2O9Z - chains A and B; structure by X-ray diffraction, 2.49 A resolution.

[Chain A (and B)]
Molecule: Tryptophan halogenase
From: Lechevalieria aerocolonigenes
Notes: chain B of this document is another copy of the same molecule, construct and numbering; everything in this record applies to it too
UniProt: Q8KHZ8 (Q8KHZ8_NOCAE); numbering as in UniProt (aligned over 1-530)
Amino-acid sequence (550 residues; numbered -19 to 530; the number before each row is that of its first residue; numbers below 1 keep their minus sign (Met-19 is residue -19)):
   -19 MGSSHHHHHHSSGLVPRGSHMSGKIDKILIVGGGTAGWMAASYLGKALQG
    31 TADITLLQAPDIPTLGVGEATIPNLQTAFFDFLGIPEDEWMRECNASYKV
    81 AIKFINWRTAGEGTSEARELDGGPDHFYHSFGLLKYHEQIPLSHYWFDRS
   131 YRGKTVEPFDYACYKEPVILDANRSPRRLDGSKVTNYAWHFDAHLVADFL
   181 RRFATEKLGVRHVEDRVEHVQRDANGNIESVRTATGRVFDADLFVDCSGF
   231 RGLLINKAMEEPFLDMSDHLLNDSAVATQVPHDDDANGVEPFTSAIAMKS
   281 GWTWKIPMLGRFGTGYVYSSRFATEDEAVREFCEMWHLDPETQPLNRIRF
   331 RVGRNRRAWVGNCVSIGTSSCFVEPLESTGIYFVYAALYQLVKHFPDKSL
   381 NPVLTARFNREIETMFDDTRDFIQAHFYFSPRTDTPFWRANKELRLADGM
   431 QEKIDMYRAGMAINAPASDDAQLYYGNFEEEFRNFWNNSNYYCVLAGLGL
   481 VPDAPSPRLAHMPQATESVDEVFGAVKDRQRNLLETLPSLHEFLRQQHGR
Unresolved in the structure: -19 to 2, 527-530 (chain B: -19 to 2, 529-530)
Sequence notes: expression tag (-19 to 0)
Curated features (UniProtKB/Swiss-Prot):
  - active site: Lys79
  - binding site (FAD): Gly13, Thr15, Ala16, Ala39, Asp41, Glu49, Ala50, Val197, Thr348, Ile361
  - binding site (L-tryptophan): Glu357, Tyr454, Tyr455, Glu461, Phe465
  - binding site (chloride): Thr359, Gly360
  - site: Glu357 (Important for activity)
  - mutagenesis: Lys79 (K79A: Complete loss of halogenase activity; K79M: Complete loss of halogenase activity)
From the paper describing this entry:
  - self-association interface (contacts with another copy of this molecule); pairs are residue here / residue on that copy: Arg387-Glu432 (salt bridge)

[Interface between chain A and chain B]
Contacting residue pairs - 49 pairs, chain A then chain B:
  Lys4(A) with His491(B)
  Ile5(A) with His491(B)
  Ala27(A) with His491(B)
  Leu28(A) with His491(B)
  Thr31(A) with Ala490(B); His491(B), hydrogen bond; Pro493(B)
  Val372(A) with Arg488(B)
  Lys373(A) with Arg488(B)
  His374(A) with Met441(B)
  Phe375(A) with Pro487(B); His491(B)
  Pro376(A) with Pro487(B)
  Asp377(A) with Pro487(B)
  Asn381(A) with Ala439(B)
  Val383(A) with Asp435(B); Met436(B), hydrophobic
  Leu384(A) with Met441(B), hydrophobic
  Arg387(A) with Glu432(B), salt bridge; Met436(B); Met441(B)
  Glu432(A) with Arg387(B), salt bridge
  Asp435(A) with Val383(B)
  Met436(A) with Val383(B); Arg387(B)
  Ala439(A) with Asn381(B)
  Met441(A) with His374(B); Leu384(B), hydrophobic
  Ala445(A) with Arg463(B), hydrogen bond (backbone-side chain)
  Ala447(A) with Asn457(B), hydrogen bond (backbone-side chain); Glu460(B); Arg463(B)
  Asn457(A) with Ala447(B), hydrogen bond (side chain-backbone)
  Glu460(A) with Glu460(B)
  Arg463(A) with Ala445(B), hydrogen bond (side chain-backbone); Ala447(B); Asn464(B), hydrogen bond
  Pro487(A) with Phe375(B); Pro376(B); Asp377(B)
  Arg488(A) with Val372(B), hydrogen bond (side chain-backbone)
  Ala490(A) with Thr31(B)
  His491(A) with Lys4(B); Ile5(B); Ala27(B); Leu28(B); Thr31(B), hydrogen bond; Phe375(B)
  Pro493(A) with Thr31(B)
Also at the interface, not in a pair above, chain A (33 interface residues in all): Pro446, Leu453, Asn464
Also at the interface, not in a pair above, chain B (34 interface residues in all): Ala32, Lys373, Pro446, Leu453

[In short]
Chain A and chain B form an interface of 33 and 34 residues respectively; the contacts include 8 hydrogen
bonds and 2 salt bridges. Polar pairs include Arg387(A)-Glu432(B), Thr31(A)-His491(B) and Ala445(A)-Arg463(B).
The paper reports a self-association interface involving Arg387(A) and Glu432(A).
Both chains are Tryptophan halogenase (Lechevalieria aerocolonigenes). Entry 2O9Z (Crystal Structure of RebH,
a FAD-dependent halogenase from Lechevalieria aerocolonigenes, the Apo form) was determined by X-ray
diffraction, deposited together with 2OA1.
